PDB entry 8JIB | X-ray diffraction, 3.15 A resolution | chains A and F of the 12 polymer chains in the assembly

[Chain A (and F)]
Name: TK receptor
Organism: Aedes aegypti
Notes: chain F of this document is another copy of the same molecule, construct and numbering; everything in this record applies to it too
Reference sequence: Q16G28 (Q16G28_AEDAE); residue numbers follow UniProt; this construct covers 1-681
Chain sequence (681 residues; numbered 1 to 681; the number before each row is that of its first residue):
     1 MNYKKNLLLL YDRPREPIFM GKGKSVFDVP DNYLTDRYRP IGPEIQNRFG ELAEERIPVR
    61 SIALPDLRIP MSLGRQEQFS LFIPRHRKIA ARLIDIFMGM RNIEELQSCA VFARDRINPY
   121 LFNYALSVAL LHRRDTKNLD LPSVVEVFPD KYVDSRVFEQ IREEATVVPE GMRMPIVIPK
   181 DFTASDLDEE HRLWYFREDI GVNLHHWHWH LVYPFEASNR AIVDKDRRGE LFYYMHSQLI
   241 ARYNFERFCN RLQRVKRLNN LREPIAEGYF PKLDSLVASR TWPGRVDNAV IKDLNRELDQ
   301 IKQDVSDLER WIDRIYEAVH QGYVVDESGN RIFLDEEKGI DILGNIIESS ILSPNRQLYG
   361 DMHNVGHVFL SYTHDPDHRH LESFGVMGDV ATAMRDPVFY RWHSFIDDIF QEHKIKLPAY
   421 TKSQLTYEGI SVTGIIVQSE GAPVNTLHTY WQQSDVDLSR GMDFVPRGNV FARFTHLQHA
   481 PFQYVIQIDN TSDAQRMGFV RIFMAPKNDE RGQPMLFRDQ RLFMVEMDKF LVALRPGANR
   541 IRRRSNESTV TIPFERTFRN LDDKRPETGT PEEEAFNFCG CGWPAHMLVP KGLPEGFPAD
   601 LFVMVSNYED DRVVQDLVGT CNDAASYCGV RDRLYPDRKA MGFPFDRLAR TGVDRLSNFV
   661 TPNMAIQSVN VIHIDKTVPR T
Unresolved in the structure: 560-579, 617-626 (chain F: 560-580, 624-626)
Bound ions: Cu ion site 1: His-206, His-210, His-236; Cu ion site 2: His-363, His-367, His-403

[How chain A and chain F interact]
Contacting residue pairs (6):
  Asn-330(A) / Arg-331(F)
  Arg-331(A) / Asn-330(F)  hydrogen bond
  Arg-331(A) / Arg-331(F)  hydrogen bond (backbone-side chain)
  Phe-333(A) / Arg-331(F)
  Phe-333(A) / Phe-333(F)  hydrophobic
  Ser-423(A) / Ser-423(F)  hydrogen bond

[Overview]
The chain A/chain F interface involves 4 residues from each chain, with 3 hydrogen bonds. Among the polar
pairs are Arg-331(A)/Asn-330(F), Arg-331(A)/Arg-331(F) and Ser-423(A)/Ser-423(F). His-206(A), His-210(A) and
His-236(A) form the Cu ion site 1. His-363(A), His-367(A) and His-403(A) coordinate Cu ion site 2.
Both chains are TK receptor (Aedes aegypti). Entry 8JIB (Crystal Structure of Prophenoloxidase PPO6 from Aedes
aegypti) was determined by X-ray diffraction, deposited together with 8JI8.
